PDB entry 7BKC | electron microscopy, 3.00 A resolution | chains G and H of the 26 polymer chains in the assembly

[Chain G]
Protein: Formylmethanofuran dehydrogenase, subunit A
From: Methanospirillum hungatei JF-1
Notes: EC 1.2.99.5
UniProt: Q2FRL9 (Q2FRL9_METHJ); numbering as in UniProt (aligned over 1-571)
Amino-acid sequence (571 residues; row label = number of the first residue in the row):
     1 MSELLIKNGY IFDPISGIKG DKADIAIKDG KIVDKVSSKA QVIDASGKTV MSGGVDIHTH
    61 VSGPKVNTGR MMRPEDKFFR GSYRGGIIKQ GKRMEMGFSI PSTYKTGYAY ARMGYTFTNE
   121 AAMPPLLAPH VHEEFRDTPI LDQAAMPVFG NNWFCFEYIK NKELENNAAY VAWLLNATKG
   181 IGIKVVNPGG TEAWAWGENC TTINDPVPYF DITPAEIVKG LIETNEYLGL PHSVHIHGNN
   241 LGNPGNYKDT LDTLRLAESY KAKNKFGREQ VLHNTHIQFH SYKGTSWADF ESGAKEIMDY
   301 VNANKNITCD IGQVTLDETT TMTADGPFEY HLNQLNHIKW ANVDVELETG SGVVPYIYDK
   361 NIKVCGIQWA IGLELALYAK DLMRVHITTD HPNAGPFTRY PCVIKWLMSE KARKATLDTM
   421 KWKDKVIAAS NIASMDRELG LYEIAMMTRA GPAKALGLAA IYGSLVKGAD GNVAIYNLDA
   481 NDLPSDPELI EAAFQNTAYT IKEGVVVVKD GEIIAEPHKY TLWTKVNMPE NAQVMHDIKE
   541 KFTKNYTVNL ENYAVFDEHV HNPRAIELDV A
Unresolved in the structure: 1-2, 571
Modified / non-standard residues: Lys184 (lysine nz-carboxylic acid; KCX)
Ion coordination: Zn2+ site 1: His58, His60, Lys184, Asp390; Zn2+ site 2: Lys184, His237, His276

[Chain H]
Protein: Formylmethanofuran dehydrogenase, subunit B
From: Methanospirillum hungatei JF-1
Notes: EC 1.2.99.5
UniProt: Q2FRM0 (Q2FRM0_METHJ); residue numbers follow UniProt; this construct covers 1-443
Amino-acid sequence (443 residues; each row starts with the number of its first residue):
     1 MPKVIENVGC PYCGCSCDDV RITVSDDGKD ILEVENVCAI GTEIFKHGCS KDRIRLPRMR
    61 QPDGSMKDIS YEEAIDWTAR HLLKAKKPLM YGFGSTNCEG QAAAARVMEI AGGMLDNCAT
   121 ICHGPSFLAI FDNGYPSCTL GEVKNRADVI VYWGSNPAHA HPRHMSRYSI FPRGFFTGKG
   181 QKKRTVIVID PRFTDTANVA DYHLQVKQGH DYELFNAFRM VIHGHGKDLP DEVAGIKKET
   241 ILEVAEIMKN ARFGTTFFGM GLTHTDGRNH NIDIAISLTR DLNKISKWTI MAMRGHYNIA
   301 GPGVVWSWTF GFPYCLDLTK QNHAHMNPGE TSSVDMAMRD EVDMFINIGT DAAAHFPIPA
   361 VKQLKKHPWV TIDPSINMAS EISDLHIPVC ICGVDVGGIV YRMDNVPIQF RKVIEPPEGV
   421 MDDETLLNKI ADRMEELKAK GEA
Unresolved in the structure: 1, 440-443
Ion coordination: 4Fe-4S cluster Fe: Cys10, Cys13, Cys17, Cys38; Mo ion: Cys122 (together with molybdopterin guanosine dinucleotide)
Small-molecule neighbours:
  - molybdopterin guanosine dinucleotide (MGD; 2-amino-5,6-dimercapto-7-methyl-3,7,8a,9-tetrahydro-8-oxa-1,3,9,10-tetraaza-anthracen-4-one guanosine dinucleotide), molecule 1: Tyr12, Cys13, Ile40, Cys122, Trp153, Gly154, Ser155, Asn156, His159, Ala160, His161, Ile189, Asp190, Pro191, Arg192, Thr194, Val206, Gln208, Gly209, Asp211, Gly259, Met260, Gly261, Thr265, Met293, Gly295, His296
  - molybdopterin guanosine dinucleotide (MGD), molecule 2: Ser95, Thr96, Cys118, Ile121, Cys122, Met260, His264, His296, Tyr297, Ile348, Gly349, Thr350, Asp351, His355, Ile372, Asp373, Pro374, Ser375, Asn377, Val389, Cys390, Ile391, Cys392
  - 4Fe-4S cluster (SF4): Cys10, Tyr12, Cys13, Cys15, Ser16, Cys17, Val37, Cys38, Ile40, Gly41, His161, Pro162, Arg163

[Interface between chain G and chain H]
Contacting residue pairs (119):
  Asn67(G) with Val304(H); Trp308(H)
  Arg70(G) with Ser307(H); Trp308(H); Gly311(H)
  Met71(G) with Phe131(H); Gly303(H); Val304(H), hydrophobic; Ser307(H)
  Met72(G) with Ile130(H); Phe131(H); Gly134(H)
  Pro74(G) with Phe131(H), hydrophobic; Phe312(H), hydrophobic; Met326(H), hydrophobic
  Lys77(G) with Gly311(H), hydrogen bond (side chain-backbone); Phe312(H)
  Phe78(G) with His325(H)
  Tyr83(G) with His323(H); Ala324(H), hydrogen bond (side chain-backbone); His325(H)
  Ile87(G) with Asn322(H); His323(H)
  Lys89(G) with Glu109(H), salt bridge; Gln321(H); Asn322(H)
  Arg93(G) with Thr309(H)
  Met94(G) with Glu109(H); Phe310(H), hydrophobic; Asn322(H); His323(H); Ala324(H)
  Met96(G) with Phe310(H); Ala324(H), hydrogen bond (side chain-backbone)
  Ser102(G) with Trp308(H); Thr309(H)
  Thr103(G) with Trp308(H), hydrogen bond (side chain-backbone)
  Tyr104(G) with Thr309(H)
  Leu126(G) with Val406(H), hydrophobic
  Leu127(G) with Val406(H), hydrophobic; Pro407(H)
  Pro129(G) with Ile399(H), hydrophobic; Pro407(H), hydrophobic
  His130(G) with Tyr401(H); Pro407(H)
  Glu133(G) with Cys98(H); Trp308(H); Ile399(H); Tyr401(H), hydrogen bond
  Glu134(G) with Trp308(H)
  Arg136(G) with Glu99(H), salt bridge
  Asp137(G) with Trp308(H), hydrogen bond
  Trp153(G) with Arg146(H); Phe175(H), hydrophobic; Phe176(H), hydrophobic
  Glu192(G) with Arg146(H), salt bridge
  Trp194(G) with Lys287(H)
  Ala195(G) with Arg146(H); Phe253(H); Lys287(H)
  Trp196(G) with Arg146(H); Phe176(H), hydrophobic; Arg252(H)
  Tyr209(G) with Phe175(H), hydrophobic; Phe176(H), hydrophobic
  Tyr330(G) with Arg280(H); Asn283(H), hydrogen bond (side chain-backbone); Lys284(H), hydrogen bond (side chain-backbone)
  Asn333(G) with Arg280(H)
  Gln334(G) with Lys284(H), hydrogen bond
  Lys339(G) with Phe131(H), hydrogen bond (side chain-backbone); Asp132(H); Asn133(H)
  Trp340(G) with Asn133(H); Gly134(H); Tyr135(H), hydrogen bond (backbone-backbone); Pro136(H), hydrophobic; Arg280(H); Asn283(H)
  Ala341(G) with Tyr135(H)
  Asn342(G) with Tyr135(H); Pro136(H); Ser137(H), hydrogen bond (backbone-backbone); Lys287(H)
  Val343(G) with Ser137(H)
  Asp344(G) with Ser137(H); Cys138(H); Thr139(H), hydrogen bond (backbone-backbone); Glu142(H); Lys287(H), salt bridge
  Val345(G) with Thr139(H); Glu142(H)
  Glu346(G) with Thr139(H), hydrogen bond (backbone-side chain); Gly141(H), hydrogen bond (side chain-backbone); Arg402(H), salt bridge
  Leu347(G) with Asn145(H)
  Lys544(G) with Lys144(H), hydrogen bond (backbone-side chain)
  Asn545(G) with Asn145(H), hydrogen bond; Phe175(H)
  Thr547(G) with Asp18(H); Gly141(H); Arg167(H), hydrogen bond (backbone-side chain); Tyr168(H); Arg402(H), hydrogen bond
  Val548(G) with Asp18(H)
  Asn549(G) with Asn7(H), hydrogen bond; Asp19(H), hydrogen bond
  Glu551(G) with Asn7(H); Arg411(H), salt bridge
  Asn552(G) with Asn7(H); Asp18(H); Gln409(H), hydrogen bond (backbone-side chain); Arg411(H), hydrogen bond
  Ala554(G) with Gln409(H), hydrogen bond (backbone-side chain)
  Val555(G) with Gln409(H)
  Phe556(G) with Gln409(H), hydrogen bond (backbone-side chain); Arg411(H)
  His559(G) with Ile399(H); Gln409(H), hydrogen bond
Interface residues without a listed pair, chain G (56 interface residues in all): Ile88, Lys541, Tyr553
Interface residues without a listed pair, chain H (63 interface residues in all): Ala105, Arg106, Phe127, Leu140, Arg173, Gly174, Pro313, Leu318, Gly398, Asn405, Ile408

[Summary]
56 residues of chain G and 63 residues of chain H are in contact; the contacts include 26 hydrogen bonds and 6
salt bridges. Polar pairs include Lys89(G)-Glu109(H), Arg136(G)-Glu99(H) and Glu192(G)-Arg146(H). Chain H
binds molybdopterin guanosine dinucleotide and 4Fe-4S cluster.
Here chain G is Formylmethanofuran dehydrogenase, subunit A and chain H is Formylmethanofuran dehydrogenase,
subunit B, both from Methanospirillum hungatei JF-1. Entry 7BKC (Formate dehydrogenase - heterodisulfide
reductase - formylmethanofuran dehydrogenase complex from Methanospirillum hungatei (dimeric, composite
structure)) was determined by electron microscopy together with 7BKB, 7BKD and 7BKE from the same study.
